Entry 2Q10 (X-ray diffraction, 1.75 A resolution); this record covers chains C and A of the 3 polymer chains in the assembly.

# Chain C
Molecule: 11-nt DNA strand
Sequence (11 nucleotides; row label = number of the first residue in the row; numbers below 1 keep their minus sign (DA-4 is residue -4)):
    -4 AACCCGGAGAC
Bound ions: Ca2+ site 1: DC-1, DC0 (shared with Asn49(A), Asp55(A) of chain A); Ca2+ site 2: DC0 (shared with Asp55(A), Glu60(A), Leu61(A) of chain A)

# Chain A
Protein: R.BcnI
Source organism: Brevibacillus centrosporus
Reference sequence: Q8RNV8 (Q8RNV8_9BACL); residue numbers follow UniProt; this construct covers 1-238
Chain sequence (238 residues; numbered 1 to 238; the number before each row is that of its first residue):
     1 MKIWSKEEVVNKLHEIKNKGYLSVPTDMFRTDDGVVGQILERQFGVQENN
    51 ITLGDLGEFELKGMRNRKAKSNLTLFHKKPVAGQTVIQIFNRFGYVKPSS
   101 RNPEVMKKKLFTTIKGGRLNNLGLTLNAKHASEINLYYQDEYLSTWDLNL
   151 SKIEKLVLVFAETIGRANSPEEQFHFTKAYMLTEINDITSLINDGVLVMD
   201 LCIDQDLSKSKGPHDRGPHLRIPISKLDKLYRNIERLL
Bound ions: Ca2+ site 1: Asn49, Asp55 (shared with DC-1(C), DC0(C) of chain C); Ca2+ site 2: Asp55, Glu60, Leu61 (shared with DC0(C) of chain C)

# How chain C and chain A interact
Contacting residue pairs - 41 pairs, chain C then chain A:
  DA-3(C) - Lys79(A)  salt bridge to the phosphate
  DC-2(C) - His77(A)  sugar contact
  DC-2(C) - Lys78(A)  salt bridge to the phosphate
  DC-2(C) - Lys79(A)  hydrogen bond to the phosphate
  DC-2(C) - Asp215(A)  hydrogen bond to the base
  DC-2(C) - Arg216(A)  hydrogen bond to the base
  DC-2(C) - Gly217(A)  base contact
  DC-1(C) - Asn49(A)  sugar contact
  DC-1(C) - Phe76(A)  phosphate contact
  DC-1(C) - His77(A)  salt bridge to the phosphate
  DC-1(C) - Arg216(A)  hydrogen bond to the base
  DC0(C) - Asp32(A)  base contact
  DC0(C) - Gly34(A)  base contact
  DC0(C) - Gly37(A)  phosphate contact
  DC0(C) - Gln38(A)  hydrogen bond to the sugar
  DC0(C) - Glu41(A)  sugar contact
  DC0(C) - Asp55(A)  phosphate contact
  DC0(C) - Glu60(A)  phosphate contact
  DC0(C) - Lys62(A)  salt bridge to the phosphate
  DC0(C) - His77(A)  hydrogen bond to the base
  DC0(C) - His219(A)  hydrogen bond to the base
  DG1(C) - Asp33(A)  hydrogen bond to the base
  DG1(C) - Gly34(A)  sugar contact
  DG1(C) - Val36(A)  phosphate contact
  DG1(C) - Gly37(A)  phosphate contact
  DG1(C) - Lys62(A)  phosphate contact
  DG1(C) - Gly63(A)  hydrogen bond to the phosphate
  DG1(C) - Arg65(A)  phosphate contact
  DG1(C) - Thr74(A)  hydrogen bond to the base
  DG1(C) - His219(A)  hydrogen bond to the base
  DG1(C) - Arg221(A)  hydrogen bond to the base
  DG2(C) - Asp33(A)  sugar contact
  DG2(C) - Val36(A)  phosphate contact
  DG2(C) - Met64(A)  phosphate contact
  DG2(C) - Arg65(A)  salt bridge to the phosphate
  DG2(C) - Ser71(A)  hydrogen bond to the base
  DG2(C) - Arg221(A)  hydrogen bond to the base
  DA3(C) - Arg67(A)  salt bridge to the phosphate
  DA3(C) - Ser71(A)  hydrogen bond to the base
  DG4(C) - Lys70(A)  hydrogen bond to the base
  DA5(C) - Lys70(A)  base contact
Also at the interface, not in a pair above, chain A (32 interface residues in all): Leu61, Ala69, Lys152, Asp200, Cys202

# Summary
9 residues of chain C and 32 residues of chain A are in contact, with 16 hydrogen bonds and 6 salt bridges.
Polar pairs include DC-2(C)-Asp215(A), DC-2(C)-Arg216(A) and DC-1(C)-Arg216(A). Asn49(A), Asp55(A), DC-1(C)
and DC0(C) coordinate Ca2+ site 1.
Here chain C is an 11-nt DNA strand and chain A is R.BcnI (Brevibacillus centrosporus). Entry 2Q10
(RESTRICTION ENDONUCLEASE BcnI (WILD TYPE)-COGNATE DNA SUBSTRATE COMPLEX) was determined by X-ray diffraction
together with 2ODH and 2ODI from the same study.
